Entry 6KME (X-ray diffraction, 1.95 A resolution); this record covers chain A.

== Chain A ==
Molecule: Phytochromobilin synthase
Source organism: Solanum lycopersicum
Notes: EC 1.3.7.4
UniProt: Q588D6 (Q588D6_SOLLC); residues 45-342 here = UniProt positions 45-342
Chain sequence (318 residues; numbered 25 to 342; the number before each row is that of its first residue):
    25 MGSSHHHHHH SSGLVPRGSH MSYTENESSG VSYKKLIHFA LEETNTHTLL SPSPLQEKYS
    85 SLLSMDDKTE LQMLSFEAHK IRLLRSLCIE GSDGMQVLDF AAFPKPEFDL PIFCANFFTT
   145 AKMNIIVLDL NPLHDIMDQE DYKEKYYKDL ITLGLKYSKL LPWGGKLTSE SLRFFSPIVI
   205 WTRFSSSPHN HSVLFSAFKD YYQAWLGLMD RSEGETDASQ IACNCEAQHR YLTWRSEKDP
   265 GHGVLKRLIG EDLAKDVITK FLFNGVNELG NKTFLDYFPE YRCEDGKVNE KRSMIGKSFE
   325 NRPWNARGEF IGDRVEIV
Not modelled in the structure: 25-54, 339-342
Differences from the reference sequence: initiating methionine (25); expression tag (26-44); engineered mutation Ser116 (Thr in Q588D6)
Ion coordination: Mg2+ near Asp91 (its only coordinating residue here)
Small-molecule neighbours: biliverdine ix alpha (BLA): Ile113, Val121, Asp123, Cys138, Asn140, Phe142, Ile149, Val151, Leu191, Thr192, Ser195, Phe198, Phe199, Trp205, Arg207, Tyr255, Trp258, Arg259, Asp263, Pro264, Gly265, Val268, Leu269, Arg316, Lys321

== Summary ==
Ligands of chain A: biliverdine ix alpha.
Chain A is Phytochromobilin synthase (Solanum lycopersicum); the structure, Crystal structure of
phytochromobilin synthase from tomato in complex with biliverdin, was determined by X-ray diffraction,
deposited together with 6KMD.
